PDB entry 5ULW | X-ray diffraction, 2.62 A resolution | chains T and A of the 3 polymer chains in the assembly

# Chain T
Molecule: 11-nt DNA strand
Sequence (11 nucleotides; row label = number of the first residue in the row):
   837 TCTXGGGTCC T
Unresolved in the structure: 837-838
Modified / non-standard residues: MA7 (1N-methyladenosine-5'-monophosphate) at position 840

# Chain A
Name: DNA polymerase iota
From: Homo sapiens
Notes: EC 2.7.7.7
UniProtKB: Q9UNA4 (POLI_HUMAN); residues 1-420 here correspond to UniProt positions 26-445 (UniProt number = residue number + 25)
Amino-acid sequence (420 residues; row label = number of the first residue in the row):
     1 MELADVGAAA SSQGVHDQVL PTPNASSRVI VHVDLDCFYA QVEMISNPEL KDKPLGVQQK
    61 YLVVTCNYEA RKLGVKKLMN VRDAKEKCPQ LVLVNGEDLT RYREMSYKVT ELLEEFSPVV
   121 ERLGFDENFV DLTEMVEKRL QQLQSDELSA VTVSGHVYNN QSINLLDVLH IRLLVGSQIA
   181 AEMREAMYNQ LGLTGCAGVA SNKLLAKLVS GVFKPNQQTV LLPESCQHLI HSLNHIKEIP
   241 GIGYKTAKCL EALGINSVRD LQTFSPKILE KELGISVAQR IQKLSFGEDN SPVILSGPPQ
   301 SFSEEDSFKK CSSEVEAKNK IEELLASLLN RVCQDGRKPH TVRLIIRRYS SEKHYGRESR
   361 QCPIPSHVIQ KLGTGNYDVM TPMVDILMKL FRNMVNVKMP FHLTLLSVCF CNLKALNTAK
Unresolved in the structure: 1-25, 351-355, 372-377, 398-402, 415-420
Metal / ion sites: Mg2+: Asp34, Leu35, Asp126 (together with dTTP)
Ligand contacts: dTTP (TTP): Asp34, Leu35, Asp36, Cys37, Phe38, Tyr39, Gln59, Val64, Thr65, Tyr68, Arg71, Lys77, Leu78, Asp126, Glu127, Lys214
UniProt features mapped onto this chain:
  - active site: Glu127 (Proton acceptor)
  - binding site (Mg(2+)): Asp34, Leu35, Asp126
  - binding site (Mn(2+)): Asp34, Leu35, Asp126
  - binding site (a 2'-deoxyribonucleoside 5'-triphosphate): Tyr39, Arg71
From the paper describing this entry:
  - catalytic residues: Asp34, Asp126, Glu127
  - binding site for dTTP: Leu35, Phe38, Tyr39, Thr65, Tyr68, Arg71, Asp126, Lys214
  - Mg2+ coordination: Asp34, Asp126
  - contacts within the chain: Leu35-Asp126
  - binding site for the 11-nt DNA strand (chain T): Gln59, Lys60, Leu62, Val64, Ser307

# How chain T and chain A interact
Residue-residue contacts (25; chain T residue first):
  DT839(T) - Leu62(A)  base contact
  MA7_840(T) - Gln59(A)  base contact
  MA7_840(T) - Lys60(A)  sugar contact
  MA7_840(T) - Leu62(A)  sugar contact
  MA7_840(T) - Ser307(A)  sugar contact
  DG841(T) - Gln59(A)  sugar contact
  DG841(T) - Lys60(A)  salt bridge to the phosphate
  DG841(T) - Glu97(A)  sugar contact
  DG841(T) - Leu99(A)  phosphate contact
  DG841(T) - Glu305(A)  sugar contact
  DG841(T) - Ser307(A)  hydrogen bond to the phosphate
  DG842(T) - Leu99(A)  sugar contact
  DG842(T) - Arg103(A)  salt bridge to the phosphate
  DG842(T) - Ser303(A)  phosphate contact
  DG842(T) - Glu304(A)  phosphate contact
  DG842(T) - Glu305(A)  hydrogen bond to the phosphate
  DG843(T) - Arg103(A)  salt bridge to the phosphate
  DG843(T) - Ser301(A)  sugar contact
  DG843(T) - Phe302(A)  phosphate contact
  DG843(T) - Ser303(A)  hydrogen bond to the phosphate
  DG843(T) - Arg331(A)  salt bridge to the phosphate
  DT844(T) - Pro299(A)  phosphate contact
  DT844(T) - Gln300(A)  hydrogen bond to the phosphate
  DT844(T) - Ser301(A)  hydrogen bond to the phosphate
  DC845(T) - Gln300(A)  phosphate contact
Interface residues without a listed pair, chain T (8 interface residues in all): DT847
Interface residues without a listed pair, chain A (21 interface residues in all): Tyr39, Val64, Asn80, Phe125, Ser276, Asp306

# Overview
8 residues of chain T face 21 of chain A across their interface; the contacts include 5 hydrogen bonds and 4
salt bridges. Among the polar pairs are DG841(T)-Ser307(A), DG842(T)-Glu305(A) and DG843(T)-Ser303(A). Chain A
binds dTTP. From the paper: catalytic residues Asp34(A), Asp126(A) and Glu127(A); a binding site for dTTP at
Leu35(A), Phe38(A) and Tyr39(A) among others.
Chain T is an 11-nt DNA strand and chain A is DNA polymerase iota (Homo sapiens); the structure, Structure of
human DNA polymerase iota bound to template 1-methyl-deoxyadenosine, was determined by X-ray diffraction,
deposited together with 5ULX.
